2AKM - chains A and B; structure by X-ray diffraction, 1.92 A resolution.

# Chain A (and B)
Molecule: Gamma enolase
Organism: Homo sapiens
Notes: EC 4.2.1.11; chain B of this document is another copy of the same molecule, construct and numbering; everything in this record applies to it too
Reference sequence: P09104 (ENOG_HUMAN); residues 1-433 here = UniProt positions 1-433
Sequence (439 residues; numbered 1 to 439; the number before each row is that of its first residue):
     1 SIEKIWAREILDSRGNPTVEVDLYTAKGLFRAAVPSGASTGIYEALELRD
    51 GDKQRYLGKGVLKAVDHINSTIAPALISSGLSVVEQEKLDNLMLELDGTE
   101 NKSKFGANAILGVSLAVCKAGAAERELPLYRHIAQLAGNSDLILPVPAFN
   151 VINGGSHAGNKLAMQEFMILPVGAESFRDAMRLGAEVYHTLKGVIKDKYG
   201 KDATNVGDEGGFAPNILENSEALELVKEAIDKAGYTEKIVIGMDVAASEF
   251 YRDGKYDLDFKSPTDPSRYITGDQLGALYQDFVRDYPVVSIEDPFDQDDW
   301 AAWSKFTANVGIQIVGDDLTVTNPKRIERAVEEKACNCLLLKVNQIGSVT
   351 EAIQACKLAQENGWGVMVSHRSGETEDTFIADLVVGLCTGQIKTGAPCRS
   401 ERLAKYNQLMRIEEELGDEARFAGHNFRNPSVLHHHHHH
Unresolved in the structure: 434-439 (chain B: 433-439)
Construct notes: expression tag (434-439)
Metal / ion sites: Mg2+ site 1: S39 (together with phosphate ion); Mg2+ site 2: D244, E292, D317

# How chain A and chain B interact
Residue-residue contacts - 90 pairs, chain A then chain B:
  W6(A) with E414(B), hydrogen bond
  R8(A) with R411(B); E414(B), salt bridge
  E9(A) with M410(B)
  I10(A) with N407(B)
  L11(A) with M181(B), hydrophobic; L403(B); N407(B), hydrogen bond (backbone-side chain)
  D12(A) with L403(B)
  S13(A) with C398(B); R399(B), hydrogen bond (backbone-backbone); S400(B)
  R14(A) with H189(B)
  G15(A) with A185(B); H189(B), hydrogen bond (backbone-side chain); P397(B), hydrogen bond (backbone-backbone)
  N16(A) with H189(B), hydrogen bond
  E20(A) with R411(B), salt bridge
  R31(A) with R411(B)
  Q54(A) with R182(B), hydrogen bond (backbone-side chain)
  R55(A) with R182(B); E186(B)
  Y56(A) with M181(B); R182(B), hydrogen bond (side chain-backbone); A185(B), hydrophobic; E186(B), hydrogen bond (backbone-side chain)
  A158(A) with N205(B)
  G159(A) with K201(B); D202(B); T204(B); N205(B), hydrogen bond (backbone-side chain)
  N160(A) with K201(B)
  K161(A) with K201(B)
  R178(A) with E9(B), salt bridge; R55(B); L62(B)
  M181(A) with L11(B), hydrophobic; Y56(B)
  R182(A) with Q54(B), hydrogen bond (side chain-backbone); R55(B); Y56(B), hydrogen bond (backbone-side chain)
  A185(A) with G15(B); Y56(B), hydrophobic
  E186(A) with Q54(B); R55(B); Y56(B), hydrogen bond (side chain-backbone)
  H189(A) with R14(B), hydrogen bond (side chain-backbone); G15(B); N16(B), hydrogen bond
  D202(A) with G159(B); N215(B), hydrogen bond
  N205(A) with N205(B); V206(B); G207(B); A213(B)
  V206(A) with N205(B); V206(B), hydrogen bond (backbone-backbone); R399(B)
  G207(A) with N205(B)
  A213(A) with N205(B)
  K261(A) with K201(B)
  T375(A) with S400(B)
  E376(A) with A404(B); N407(B), hydrogen bond; R411(B), salt bridge
  P397(A) with R14(B); G15(B), hydrogen bond (backbone-backbone)
  C398(A) with S13(B)
  R399(A) with S13(B), hydrogen bond (backbone-backbone); V206(B); C398(B), hydrogen bond; R399(B); E401(B)
  S400(A) with S13(B); T375(B); E401(B), hydrogen bond (backbone-side chain)
  E401(A) with R399(B); S400(B), hydrogen bond (side chain-backbone)
  L403(A) with L11(B), hydrophobic; D12(B)
  A404(A) with E376(B)
  N407(A) with I10(B); L11(B), hydrogen bond (side chain-backbone); E376(B), hydrogen bond
  R411(A) with R8(B); E20(B), salt bridge; R31(B); E376(B), salt bridge
  E414(A) with W6(B), hydrogen bond; R8(B), salt bridge
Other interface residues (no listed pair), chain A (47 interface residues in all): L57, K201, E374, M410
Other interface residues (no listed pair), chain B (45 interface residues in all): L57, E374

# In short
Chain A and chain B form an interface of 47 and 45 residues respectively; the contacts include 26 hydrogen
bonds and 7 salt bridges. Among the polar pairs are R8(A)-E414(B), E20(A)-R411(B) and R178(A)-E9(B). D244(A),
E292(A) and D317(A) coordinate Mg2+ site 2.
Chain A and chain B are both Gamma enolase (Homo sapiens); the structure, Fluoride Inhibition of Enolase:
Crystal Structure of the Inhibitory Complex, was determined by X-ray diffraction together with 2AKZ from the
same study.
